PDB entry 7D7P | X-ray diffraction, 2.10 A resolution | chain A

# Chain A
Molecule: Phosphodiesterase
Organism: Salpingoeca rosetta (strain ATCC 50818 / BSB-021)
Notes: EC 3.1.4.-
Reference sequence: F2TZN0 (F2TZN0_SALR5); residues 347-703 here = UniProt positions 347-703
Chain sequence (365 residues; numbered 346 to 710; the number before each row is that of its first residue):
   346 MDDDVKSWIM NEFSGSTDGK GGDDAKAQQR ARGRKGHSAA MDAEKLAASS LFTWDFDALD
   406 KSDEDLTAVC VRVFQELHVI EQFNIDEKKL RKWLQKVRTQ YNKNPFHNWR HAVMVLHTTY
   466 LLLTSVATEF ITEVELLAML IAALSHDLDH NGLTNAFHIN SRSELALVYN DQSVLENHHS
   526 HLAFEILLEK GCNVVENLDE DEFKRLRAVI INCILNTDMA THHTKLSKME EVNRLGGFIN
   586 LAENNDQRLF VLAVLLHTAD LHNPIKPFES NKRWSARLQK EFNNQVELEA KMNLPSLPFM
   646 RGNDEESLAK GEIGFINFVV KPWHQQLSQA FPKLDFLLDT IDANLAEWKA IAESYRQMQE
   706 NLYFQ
Disordered / not traced: 346-379, 709-710
Sequence notes: initiating methionine (346); expression tag (704-710)
Ion coordination: Zn2+: H456, H491, D492, D605; Mg2+ near D492 (its only coordinating residue here)
Residues lining bound ligands: nonaethylene glycol (2PE): K380, G381, S383, A384, A385, Q427, F428, N429, E478, N542, E547
Reported in the primary citation:
  - contacts within the chain: A385-E478 (backbone contact)
  - conformationally variable residues (order/disorder transition): K380 to M386

# Overview
Bound to chain A: nonaethylene glycol. H456, H491, D492 and D605 form the Zn2+ site. From the paper:
conformational variability at K380; contacts within the chain involving A385 and E478.
Chain A is Phosphodiesterase (Salpingoeca rosetta (strain ATCC 50818 / BSB-021)); the structure, Crystal
structure of the phosphodiesterase domain of Salpingoeca rosetta rhodopsin phosphodiesterase, was determined
by X-ray diffraction (same publication as 7CJ3 and 7D7Q).
